Entry 8VWC (electron microscopy, 2.60 A resolution); this record covers chain A.

# Chain A
Molecule: ATP-dependent zinc metalloprotease FtsH
From: Thermotoga maritima
Notes: EC 3.4.24.-
UniProt: Q9WZ49 (FTSH_THEMA); numbering as in UniProt (aligned over 147-610)
Sequence (467 residues; row label = number of the first residue in the row):
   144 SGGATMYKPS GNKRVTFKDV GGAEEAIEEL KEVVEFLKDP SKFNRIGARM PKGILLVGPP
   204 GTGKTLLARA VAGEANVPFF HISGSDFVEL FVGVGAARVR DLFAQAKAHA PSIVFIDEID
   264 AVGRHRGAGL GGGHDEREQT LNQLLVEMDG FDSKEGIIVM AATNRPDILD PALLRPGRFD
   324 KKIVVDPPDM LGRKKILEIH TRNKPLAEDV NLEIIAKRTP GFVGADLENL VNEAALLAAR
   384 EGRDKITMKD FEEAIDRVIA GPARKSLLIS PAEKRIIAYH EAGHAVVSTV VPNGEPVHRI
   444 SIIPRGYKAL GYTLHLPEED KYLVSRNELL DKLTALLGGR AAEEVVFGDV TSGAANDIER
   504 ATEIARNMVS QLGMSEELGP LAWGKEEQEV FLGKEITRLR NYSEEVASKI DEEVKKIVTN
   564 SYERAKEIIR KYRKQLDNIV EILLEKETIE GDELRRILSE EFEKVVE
Disordered / not traced: 144-156, 231-236, 267-279, 460-462, 517-552, 594-610
Construct notes: expression tag (144-146); engineered mutation Ser-255 (Cys in Q9WZ49), Leu-410 (Lys in Q9WZ49), Ala-415 (Lys in Q9WZ49), Ser-513 (Cys in Q9WZ49), Ser-564 (Cys in Q9WZ49)
Ion coordination: Zn2+: His-423, His-427, Asp-500
Ligand contacts: ATP (adenosine-5'-triphosphate): Asp-162, Val-163, Gly-164, Pro-202, Pro-203, Gly-204, Thr-205, Gly-206, Lys-207, Thr-208, Leu-209, Glu-261, Asn-307, Ile-339, His-343, Gly-367, Ala-368, Glu-371
UniProt features mapped onto this chain:
  - active site: Glu-424
  - binding site (ATP): Gly-164, Gly-204 to Thr-208, Leu-209, His-343, Glu-371
  - binding site (Zn(2+)): His-423, His-427, Asp-500
  - mutagenesis: Gly-404 (G404L: Complete loss of protease activity and of oligomerization), Asp-500 (D500A: Complete loss of protease activity)
Reported in the primary citation:
  - catalytic residues: Arg-318 (citing earlier work)

# In short
Bound to chain A: ATP. The Zn2+ site is built by His-423, His-427 and Asp-500. Curated annotation (UniProt)
lists active-site residue Glu-424, 9 ATP-binding residues, 3 Zn2+-binding residues and 2 mutagenesis sites.
From the paper: the catalytic residue Arg-318.
Chain A is ATP-dependent zinc metalloprotease FtsH (Thermotoga maritima); the structure, CryoEM Structure of a
FtsH Helical Assembly in the Aged State, was determined by electron microscopy together with 8VW9, 8VWA and
8VWB from the same study.
